7DQX - chains E and F of the 6 polymer chains in the assembly; structure by X-ray diffraction, 3.44 A resolution.

[Chain E]
Name: 6-hydroxypseudooxynicotine dehydrogenase complex subunit alpha
Source organism: Paenarthrobacter nicotinovorans
Notes: EC 1.5.99.14
UniProt: O87681 (KDHA_PAENI); numbering as in UniProt (aligned over 1-296)
Sequence (296 residues; each row starts with the number of its first residue):
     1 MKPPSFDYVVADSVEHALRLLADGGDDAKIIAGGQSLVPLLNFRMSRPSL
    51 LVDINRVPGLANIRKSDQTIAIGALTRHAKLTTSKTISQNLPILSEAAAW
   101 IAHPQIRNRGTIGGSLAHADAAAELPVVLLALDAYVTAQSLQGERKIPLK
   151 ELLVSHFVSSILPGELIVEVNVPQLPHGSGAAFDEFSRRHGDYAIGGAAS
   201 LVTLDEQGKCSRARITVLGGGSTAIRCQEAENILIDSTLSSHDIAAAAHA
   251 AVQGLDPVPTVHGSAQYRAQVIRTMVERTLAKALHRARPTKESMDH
Unresolved in the structure: 294-296
Construct notes: conflict Leu-201 (Ile in O87681)
UniProt features mapped onto this chain:
  - binding site (FAD): Ile-30 to Leu-37, Thr-111 to Ser-115, Glu-124
Small-molecule neighbours: FAD (flavin-adenine dinucleotide): Lys-29, Ile-30, Ile-31, Ala-32, Gly-33, Gly-34, Gln-35, Ser-36, Leu-37, Ile-54, Ala-74, His-78, Ile-101, Ala-102, Ile-106, Gly-110, Thr-111, Gly-113, Gly-114, Ser-115, Ala-117, His-118, Ala-122, Ala-123, Glu-124, Leu-125, Glu-165, Leu-166, Ile-167, Tyr-193

[Chain F]
Name: 6-hydroxypseudooxynicotine dehydrogenase complex subunit beta
Source organism: Paenarthrobacter nicotinovorans
Notes: EC 1.5.99.14
UniProt: O87682 (KDHB_PAENI); residue numbers follow UniProt; this construct covers 1-160
Sequence (160 residues; row label = number of the first residue in the row):
     1 MNAFRLTVEVNGVTHATDVEPRRLLADFLRDDLHLRGTRVGCEHGVCGSC
    51 TVILDGQPVRSCTVLAVQANNSRIETVESLQKDGQLHPLQRSFSKCHALQ
   101 CGFCTSGFLMTLKPLYDDEDVTLDATSAREAISGNLCRCTGYQQIVEATV
   151 DAFHCRDHND
Construct notes: conflict Ile-53 (Leu in O87682), Leu-136 (Ile in O87682)
UniProt features mapped onto this chain:
  - binding site ([2Fe-2S] cluster): Cys-42, Cys-47, Cys-50, Cys-62, Cys-101, Cys-104, Cys-137, Cys-139
Metal / ion sites: 2Fe-2S cluster Fe site 1: Cys-42, Cys-47, Cys-50, Cys-62; 2Fe-2S cluster Fe site 2: Cys-101, Cys-104, Cys-137, Cys-139
Small-molecule neighbours:
  - 2Fe-2S cluster (FES), molecule 1: Val-40, Gly-41, Cys-42, Glu-43, His-44, Gly-45, Val-46, Cys-47, Gly-48, Cys-50, Arg-60, Cys-62
  - 2Fe-2S cluster (FES), molecule 2: Gln-100, Cys-101, Gly-102, Cys-104, Cys-137, Arg-138, Cys-139
  - pterin cytosine dinucleotide (MCN): Gln-100, Cys-101, Cys-139

[Chain E / chain F interface]
Contacting residue pairs - 42 pairs, chain E then chain F:
  Met-1(E) / Leu-24(F)  hydrophobic
  Met-1(E) / Glu-43(F)
  Pro-3(E) / Arg-22(F)  hydrogen bond (backbone-side chain)
  Pro-4(E) / Arg-22(F)
  Ser-5(E) / Arg-22(F)
  Phe-6(E) / Pro-21(F)
  Phe-6(E) / Arg-22(F)
  Phe-6(E) / Leu-65(F)  hydrophobic
  Asp-7(E) / Met-1(F)
  Asp-7(E) / Asn-2(F)
  Tyr-8(E) / Phe-4(F)  hydrophobic
  Tyr-8(E) / Pro-21(F)  hydrophobic
  Tyr-8(E) / Val-67(F)  hydrophobic
  Tyr-8(E) / Gln-68(F)
  Ile-31(E) / Leu-65(F)  hydrophobic
  Ile-31(E) / Gln-68(F)
  Ala-32(E) / Gln-68(F)
  Gln-35(E) / Thr-63(F)  hydrogen bond
  Val-38(E) / Leu-24(F)  hydrophobic
  Val-38(E) / Thr-63(F)
  Val-38(E) / Gln-68(F)
  Asn-42(E) / Leu-24(F)
  Asn-42(E) / Glu-43(F)  hydrogen bond (side chain-backbone)
  Asn-42(E) / Cys-62(F)
  Phe-43(E) / His-44(F)
  Arg-44(E) / Arg-22(F)
  Arg-56(E) / Gln-68(F)  hydrogen bond (side chain-backbone)
  Arg-56(E) / Asn-70(F)
  His-103(E) / Ser-133(F)  hydrogen bond
  His-103(E) / Gly-134(F)  hydrogen bond (side chain-backbone)
  Gln-105(E) / Thr-51(F)
  Gln-105(E) / Pro-58(F)
  Gln-105(E) / Arg-60(F)
  Gln-105(E) / Thr-111(F)  hydrogen bond
  Gln-105(E) / Gly-134(F)
  Gln-105(E) / Asn-135(F)
  Ile-106(E) / Gly-45(F)
  Ile-106(E) / Arg-60(F)
  Asn-108(E) / Pro-58(F)  hydrogen bond (side chain-backbone)
  Arg-109(E) / Val-59(F)
  Arg-109(E) / Val-64(F)
  Arg-109(E) / Gln-68(F)  hydrogen bond
Also at the interface, not in a pair above, chain E (26 interface residues in all): Gly-33, Gly-34, Pro-39, Leu-51, Asp-53, Arg-189
Also at the interface, not in a pair above, chain F (28 interface residues in all): Asp-27, Gln-57, Ser-72, Leu-136

[Overview]
26 residues of chain E and 28 residues of chain F are in contact, with 9 hydrogen bonds. Polar contacts
include Pro-3(E)/Arg-22(F), Gln-35(E)/Thr-63(F) and Asn-42(E)/Glu-43(F). Chain E binds flavin-adenine
dinucleotide. Bound to chain F: 2Fe-2S cluster and pterin cytosine dinucleotide.
Chain E is 6-hydroxypseudooxynicotine dehydrogenase complex subunit alpha and chain F is
6-hydroxypseudooxynicotine dehydrogenase complex subunit beta, both from Paenarthrobacter nicotinovorans; the
structure, Crystal structure of xanthine dehydrogenase family protein, was determined by X-ray diffraction.
